Entry 6MOL (X-ray diffraction, 3.16 A resolution); this record covers chains A and B of the 3 polymer chains in the assembly.

[Chain A]
Name: Monoextended DARPin R12 (M_R12)
From: synthetic construct
Notes: antibody fragment or engineered binder
Chain sequence (461 residues; each row starts with the number of its first residue; numbering starts at 0):
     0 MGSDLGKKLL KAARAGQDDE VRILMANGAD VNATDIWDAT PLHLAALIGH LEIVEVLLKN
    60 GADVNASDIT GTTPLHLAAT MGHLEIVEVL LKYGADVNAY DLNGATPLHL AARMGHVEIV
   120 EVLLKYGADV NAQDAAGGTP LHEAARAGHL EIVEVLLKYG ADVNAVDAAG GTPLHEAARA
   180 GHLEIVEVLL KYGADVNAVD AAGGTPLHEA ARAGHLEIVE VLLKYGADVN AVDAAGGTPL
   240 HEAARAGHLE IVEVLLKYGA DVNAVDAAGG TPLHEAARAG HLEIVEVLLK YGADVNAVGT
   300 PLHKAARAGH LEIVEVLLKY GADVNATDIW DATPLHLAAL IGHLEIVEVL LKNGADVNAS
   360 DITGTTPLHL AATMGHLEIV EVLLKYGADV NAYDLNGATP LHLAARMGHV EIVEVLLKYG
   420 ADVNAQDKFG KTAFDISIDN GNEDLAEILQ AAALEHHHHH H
Unresolved in the structure: 0-2, 455-460

[Chain B]
Name: Erythropoietin receptor
From: Homo sapiens
UniProt: P19235 (EPOR_HUMAN); residues 8-225 here correspond to UniProt positions 32-249 (UniProt number = residue number + 24)
Chain sequence (229 residues; row label = number of the first residue in the row):
     3 FAGSADPKFE SKAALLAARG PEELLCFTER LEDLVCFWEE AASAGVGPGQ YSFSYQLEDE
    63 PWKLCRLHQA PTARGAVRFW CSLPTADTSS FVPLELRVTA ASGAPRYHRV IHINEVVLLD
   123 APVGLVARLA DESGHVVLRW LPPPETPMTS HIRYEVDVSA GQGAGSVQRV EILEGRTECV
   183 LSNLRGRTRY TFAVRARMAE PSFGGFWSAW SEPVSLLTPS DLDKEKAAA
Unresolved in the structure: 3-7, 48-50, 224-231
Cystine bridges: C28-C38, C67-C83
Differences from the reference sequence: expression tag (3-7, 226-231); engineered mutation Q52 (Asn76 in P19235), Q164 (Asn188 in P19235)
Swiss-Prot annotation at these positions:
  - motif: W209 to S213 (WSXWS motif)
  - site: F93 (Required for ligand binding)
From the paper describing this entry:
  - conformationally variable residues (domain motion): I113 to L120

[Chain A / chain B interface]
Pairs across the interface (28):
  H273(A) - D61(B)
  E274(A) - D61(B)
  R277(A) - E60(B)
  R277(A) - D61(B)
  K303(A) - Q58(B)
  R306(A) - Q58(B)  hydrogen bond
  R306(A) - E60(B)  salt bridge
  R306(A) - E97(B)  salt bridge
  R306(A) - V112(B)
  I328(A) - W64(B)
  W329(A) - S56(B)
  W329(A) - W64(B)
  W329(A) - R99(B)
  W329(A) - T101(B)
  L336(A) - E97(B)
  L339(A) - H110(B)
  L339(A) - V112(B)  hydrophobic
  D360(A) - R99(B)  salt bridge
  T362(A) - G105(B)
  T362(A) - P107(B)
  T364(A) - P107(B)
  D393(A) - P107(B)
  L394(A) - G105(B)
  N395(A) - A106(B)
  N395(A) - P107(B)
  R405(A) - E24(B)  salt bridge
  R405(A) - R108(B)
  N439(A) - E24(B)
Also at the interface, not in a pair above, chain A (23 interface residues in all): A307, A331, I340, L369, M373, M406
Also at the interface, not in a pair above, chain B (20 interface residues in all): E25, L59, P95, Y109, R111

[In short]
The interface between chain A and chain B involves 23 residues on one side and 20 on the other, with 1
hydrogen bond and 4 salt bridges. Polar contacts include R306(A)-E60(B), R306(A)-E97(B) and D360(A)-R99(B).
From the paper: conformational variability at I113(B).
Chain A is Monoextended DARPin R12 (M_R12) (synthetic construct) and chain B is Erythropoietin receptor (Homo
sapiens); the structure, Monoextended DARPin M_R12 complex with EpoR, was determined by X-ray diffraction,
deposited together with 6MOE, 6MOF, 6MOH, 6MOI, 6MOJ and 6MOK.
